Entry 6BRY (X-ray diffraction, 2.70 A resolution); this record covers chains B and F of the 6 polymer chains in the assembly.

[Chain B]
Name: Tubulin beta-2B chain
Organism: Sus scrofa
UniProtKB: A0A287AGU7 (A0A287AGU7_PIG); residues 1-445 here = UniProt positions 1-445
Chain sequence (445 residues; each row starts with the number of its first residue):
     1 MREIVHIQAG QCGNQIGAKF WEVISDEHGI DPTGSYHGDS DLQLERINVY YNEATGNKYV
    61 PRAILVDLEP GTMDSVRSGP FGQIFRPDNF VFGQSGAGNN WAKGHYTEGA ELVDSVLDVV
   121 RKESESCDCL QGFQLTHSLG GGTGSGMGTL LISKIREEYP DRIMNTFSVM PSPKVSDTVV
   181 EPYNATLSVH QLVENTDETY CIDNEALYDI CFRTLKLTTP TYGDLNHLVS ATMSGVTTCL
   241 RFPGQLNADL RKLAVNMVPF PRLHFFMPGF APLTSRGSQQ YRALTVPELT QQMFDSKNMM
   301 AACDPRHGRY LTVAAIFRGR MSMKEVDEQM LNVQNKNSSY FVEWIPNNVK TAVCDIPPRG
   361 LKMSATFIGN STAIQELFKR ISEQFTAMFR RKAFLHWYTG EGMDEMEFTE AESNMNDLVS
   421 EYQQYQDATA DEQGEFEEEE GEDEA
Unresolved in the structure: 429-445
Bound ions: Mg2+: Gln11 (together with GDP)
Small-molecule neighbours:
  - GDP (guanosine-5'-diphosphate): Gly10, Gln11, Cys12, Gln15, Ile16, Asp67, Ala97, Asn99, Ser138, Gly140, Gly141, Gly142, Thr143, Gly144, Val169, Pro171, Val175, Asp177, Glu181, Asn204, Leu207, Tyr222, Leu225, Asn226
  - GK9 (1-(2-chlorofuro[3,2-d]pyrimidin-4-yl)-6-methoxy-1,2,3,4-tetrahydroquinoline): Val236, Cys239, Leu240, Leu246, Ala248, Lys252, Leu253, Asn256, Met257, Thr312, Val313, Ala314, Ala315, Ile316, Asn348, Val349, Lys350, Ala352
Reported in the primary citation:
  - binding site for GK9: Val236, Cys239, Leu240, Leu246, Asn256, Met257, Ala314, Lys350

[Chain F]
Name: Tubulin tyrosine ligase
Organism: Gallus gallus
UniProtKB: E1BQ43 (E1BQ43_CHICK); residues 1-378 here = UniProt positions 1-378
Chain sequence (384 residues; each row starts with the number of its first residue):
     1 MYTFVVRDEN SSVYAEVSRL LLATGQWKRL RKDNPRFNLM LGERNRLPFG RLGHEPGLVQ
    61 LVNYYRGADK LCRKASLVKL IKTSPELSES CTWFPESYVI YPTNLKTPVA PAQNGIRHLI
   121 NNTRTDEREV FLAAYNRRRE GREGNVWIAK SSAGAKGEGI LISSEASELL DFIDEQGQVH
   181 VIQKYLEKPL LLEPGHRKFD IRSWVLVDHL YNIYLYREGV LRTSSEPYNS ANFQDKTCHL
   241 TNHCIQKEYS KNYGRYEEGN EMFFEEFNQY LMDALNTTLE NSILLQIKHI IRSCLMCIEP
   301 AISTKHLHYQ SFQLFGFDFM VDEELKVWLI EVNGAPACAQ KLYAELCQGI VDVAISSVFP
   361 LADTGQKTSQ PTSIFIKLHH HHHH
Unresolved in the structure: 104-127, 150-160, 248-251, 363-371, 381-384
Construct notes: expression tag (379-384)
Bound ions: Mg2+: Glu331 (together with AMP-PCP)
Small-molecule neighbours: AMP-PCP (ACP; phosphomethylphosphonic acid adenylate ester): Pro95, Ile148, Gln183, Lys184, Tyr185, Leu186, Lys198, Asp200, Arg202, Arg222, His239, Leu240, Thr241, Asn242, Asp318, Met320, Ile330, Glu331, Asn333

[Interface between chain B and chain F]
Contacting residue pairs - 10 pairs, chain B then chain F:
  Leu331(B) - Arg36(F)
  Leu331(B) - Pro56(F)
  Gln334(B) - Arg36(F)
  Asn335(B) - Arg36(F)  hydrogen bond
  Asn335(B) - Gly57(F)
  Asn335(B) - Leu58(F)
  Lys336(B) - Lys28(F)
  Ser338(B) - Leu30(F)
  Ser338(B) - Asn34(F)  hydrogen bond
  Ser338(B) - Arg36(F)
Other interface residues (no listed pair), chain B (6 interface residues in all): Asn347
Other interface residues (no listed pair), chain F (8 interface residues in all): Glu55

[Summary]
The interface between chain B and chain F involves 6 residues on one side and 8 on the other; the contacts
include 2 hydrogen bonds. Polar pairs include Asn335(B)-Arg36(F) and Ser338(B)-Asn34(F). Ligands of chain B:
GDP and compound GK9. The paper reports a binding site for GK9 at Val236(B), Cys239(B) and Leu240(B) among
others.
Chain B is Tubulin beta-2B chain (Sus scrofa) and chain F is Tubulin tyrosine ligase (Gallus gallus); the
structure, Tubulin-RB3_SLD-TTL in complex with heterocyclic pyrimidine compound 6a, was determined by X-ray
diffraction (same publication as 6BR1, 6BRF and 6BS2).
